Entry 4Z71 (X-ray diffraction, 1.85 A resolution); this record covers chains B and C of the 3 polymer chains in the assembly.

Chain B (and C):
Name: Inorganic pyrophosphatase
From: Mycobacterium tuberculosis (strain ATCC 25618 / H37Rv)
Notes: EC 3.6.1.1; chain C of this document is another copy of the same molecule, construct and numbering; everything in this record applies to it too
Reference sequence: P9WI55 (IPYR_MYCTU); numbering as in UniProt (aligned over 1-162)
Sequence (171 residues; row label = number of the first residue in the row; numbers below 1 keep their minus sign (Met-8 is residue -8)):
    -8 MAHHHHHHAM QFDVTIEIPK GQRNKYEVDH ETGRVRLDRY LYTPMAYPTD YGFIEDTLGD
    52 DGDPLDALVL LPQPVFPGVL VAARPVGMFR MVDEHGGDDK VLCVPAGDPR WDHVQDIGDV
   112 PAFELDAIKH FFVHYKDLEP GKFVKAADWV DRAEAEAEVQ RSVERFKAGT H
Disordered / not traced: -8 to -4, 160-162 (chain C: -8 to -1, 160-162)
Differences from the reference sequence: initiating methionine (-8); expression tag (-7 to 0)
Metal / ion sites: Mg2+: Asp52, Asp57, Asp89
Swiss-Prot annotation at these positions:
  - active site: Asp89 (Proton acceptor)
  - binding site (Mg(2+)): Glu8, Asp52, Asp57, Asp84, Asp89
  - binding site (substrate): Lys16, Arg30, Tyr42, Tyr126
  - mutagenesis: His21 (H21K: 4-fold decrease in catalytic activity with Mg(2+) as cofactor. 3-fold increase in catalytic activity with Zn(2+) as cofactor. Shifts the pH for optimal activity to 8.5), Asp54 (D54N: 3-fold decrease in catalytic activity, and 2-fold decrease in substrate affinity), Asp57 (D57N: Loss of catalytic activity), His86 (H86A: Nearly no effect on catalytic activity with Mg(2+) as cofactor. 10-fold increase in catalytic activity with Zn(2+) as cofactor), Asp89 (D89N: Loss of catalytic activity)

How chain B and chain C interact:
Pairs across the interface - 31 pairs, chain B then chain C:
  Asp4(B) with Arg27(C), salt bridge
  Thr6(B) with Arg25(C), hydrogen bond
  Glu46(B) with Arg25(C), salt bridge
  Pro63(B) with Tyr31(C), hydrophobic
  Gln64(B) with Gln13(C), hydrogen bond; Asn15(C); Tyr31(C)
  Pro65(B) with Asn15(C), hydrogen bond (backbone-side chain); Tyr17(C)
  Val66(B) with Asn15(C); Tyr17(C); Leu28(C), hydrophobic
  Phe67(B) with Tyr17(C); Val26(C), hydrophobic; Pro68(C), hydrophobic
  Gly69(B) with Arg25(C), hydrogen bond (backbone-side chain); Val26(C)
  Val70(B) with Val26(C); Leu28(C)
  Leu71(B) with Arg25(C); Val26(C), hydrogen bond (backbone-backbone); Arg27(C); Leu28(C), hydrogen bond (backbone-backbone)
  Ala73(B) with Arg27(C)
  Gly98(B) with Tyr33(C)
  Asp99(B) with Tyr33(C), hydrogen bond
  Pro100(B) with Tyr33(C)
  Arg101(B) with Arg14(C); Tyr31(C), hydrogen bond (side chain-backbone); Leu32(C), hydrogen bond (side chain-backbone); Tyr33(C)
Also at the interface, not in a pair above, chain B (17 interface residues in all): Val72

Summary:
17 residues of chain B and 12 residues of chain C are in contact; the contacts include 9 hydrogen bonds and 2
salt bridges. Polar pairs include Asp4(B)-Arg27(C), Glu46(B)-Arg25(C) and Thr6(B)-Arg25(C).
Chain B and chain C are both Inorganic pyrophosphatase (Mycobacterium tuberculosis (strain ATCC 25618 /
H37Rv)); the structure, Crystal structure of inorganic pyrophosphatase from Mycobacterium tuberculosis in
complex with Mg ions, was determined by X-ray diffraction together with 4Z70, 4Z72, 4Z73 and 4Z74 from the
same study.
